Entry 8KD3 (electron microscopy, 2.90 A resolution); this record covers chains R and Y of the 16 polymer chains in the assembly.

[Chain R]
Name: Histone H2B 1.1
From: Xenopus laevis
UniProt: P02281 (H2B11_XENLA); residues 1-122 here correspond to UniProt positions 5-126 (UniProt number = residue number + 4)
Chain sequence (122 residues; numbered 1 to 122; the number before each row is that of its first residue):
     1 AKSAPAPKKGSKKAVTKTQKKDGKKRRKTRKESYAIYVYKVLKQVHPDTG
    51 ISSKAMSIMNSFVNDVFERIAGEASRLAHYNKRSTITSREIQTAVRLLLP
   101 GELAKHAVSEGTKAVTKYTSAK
Unresolved in the structure: 1-27, 121-122
Construct notes: engineered mutation Thr29 (Ser33 in P02281)
Swiss-Prot annotation at these positions:
  - modified residue: Lys2 (N6-acetyllysine), Lys9 (N6-acetyllysine), Ser11 (Phosphoserine), Lys12 (N6-acetyllysine), Lys17 (N6-acetyllysine)
  - glycosylation: Ser109 (O-linked (GlcNAc) serine)
  - cross-link: Lys117 (Glycyl lysine isopeptide (Lys-Gly) (interchain with G-Cter in ubiquitin))

[Chain Y]
Molecule: 187bp DNA
Sequence (187 nucleotides; numbered -93 to 93; the number before each row is that of its first residue; numbers below 1 keep their minus sign (DG-93 is residue -93)):
   -93 GGACCCTATACGCGGCCGCCCTGGAGAATCCCGGTGCCGAGGCCGCTCAA
   -43 TTGGTCGTAGACAGCTCTAGCACCGCTTAAACGCACGTACGCGCTGTCCC
     7 CCGCGTTTTAACCGCCAAGGGGATTACTCCCTAGTCTCCAGGCACGTGTC
    57 AGATATATACATCCTGTTCTAGAGCGGCCGCCACCGC
Unresolved in the structure: -93 to -76, 89-93

[Interface between chain R and chain Y]
Pairs across the interface (14; chain R residue first):
  Thr29(R) - DT30(Y)  hydrogen bond to the phosphate
  Arg30(R) - DC-46(Y)  hydrogen bond to the sugar
  Tyr39(R) - DG-53(Y)  sugar contact
  Tyr39(R) - DG-52(Y)  hydrogen bond to the phosphate
  Gly50(R) - DG-53(Y)  phosphate contact
  Ile51(R) - DA-54(Y)  sugar contact
  Ile51(R) - DG-53(Y)  hydrogen bond to the phosphate
  Ser52(R) - DA-54(Y)  phosphate contact
  Ser53(R) - DA-54(Y)  hydrogen bond to the phosphate
  Arg83(R) - DG-34(Y)  phosphate contact
  Arg83(R) - DA-33(Y)  salt bridge to the phosphate
  Ser84(R) - DA-35(Y)  sugar contact
  Ser84(R) - DG-34(Y)  hydrogen bond to the phosphate
  Thr85(R) - DG-34(Y)  hydrogen bond to the phosphate
Also at the interface, not in a pair above, chain R (12 interface residues in all): Lys54, Lys82
Also at the interface, not in a pair above, chain Y (9 interface residues in all): DA-45

[Summary]
The interface between chain R and chain Y involves 12 residues on one side and 9 on the other; the contacts
include 7 hydrogen bonds and 1 salt bridge. Among the polar pairs are Arg30(R)-DC-46(Y), Thr29(R)-DT30(Y) and
Tyr39(R)-DG-52(Y).
Here chain R is Histone H2B 1.1 (Xenopus laevis) and chain Y is 187bp DNA. Entry 8KD3 (Rpd3S in complex with
nucleosome with H3K36MLA modification, H3K9Q mutation and 187bp DNA) was determined by electron microscopy
together with 8KC7, 8KD2, 8KD4, 8KD5, 8KD6 and 8KD7 from the same study.
